PDB entry 3F5X | X-ray diffraction, 2.40 A resolution | chains C and D

Chain C:
Molecule: Cell division protein kinase 2
Source organism: Homo sapiens
Notes: EC 2.7.11.22
UniProt: P24941 (CDK2_HUMAN); residues 1-298 here = UniProt positions 1-298
Sequence (298 residues; numbered 1 to 298; the number before each row is that of its first residue):
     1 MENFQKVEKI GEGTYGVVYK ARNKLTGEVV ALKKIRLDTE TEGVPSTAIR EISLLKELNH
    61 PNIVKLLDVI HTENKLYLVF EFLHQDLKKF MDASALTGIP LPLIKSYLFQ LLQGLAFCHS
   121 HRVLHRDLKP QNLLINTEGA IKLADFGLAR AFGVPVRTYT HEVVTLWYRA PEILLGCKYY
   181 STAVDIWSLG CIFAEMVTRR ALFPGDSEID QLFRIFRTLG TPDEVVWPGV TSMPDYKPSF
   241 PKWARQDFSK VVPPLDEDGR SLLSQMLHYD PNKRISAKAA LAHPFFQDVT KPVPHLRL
Swiss-Prot annotation at these positions:
  - active site: D127 (Proton acceptor)
  - binding site (ATP): I10 to V18, K33, E81 to L83, D86, K129 to N132, D145
  - binding site (Mg(2+)): N132, D145
  - site (CDK7 binding): K9, K88, K89, L166
  - modified residue: M1 (N-acetylmethionine), K6 (N6-acetyllysine), T14 (Phosphothreonine), Y15 (Phosphotyrosine), Y19 (Phosphotyrosine), T160 (Phosphothreonine)
  - natural variant: P45 (P45L: In a glioblastoma multiforme sample)
  - mutagenesis: K9 (K9F: Reduced phosphorylation by CAK), T14 (T14A: 2-fold increase in activity), Y15 (Y15F: 2-fold increase in activity), K88 to K89 (Reduced phosphorylation by CAK), T160 (T160A: Abolishes activity), L166 (L166R: Reduced phosphorylation by CAK and reduced kinase activity)

Chain D:
Molecule: Cyclin-A2
Source organism: Homo sapiens
UniProt: P20248 (CCNA2_HUMAN); numbering as in UniProt (aligned over 177-432)
Sequence (256 residues; numbered 177 to 432; the number before each row is that of its first residue):
   177 DYHEDIHTYL REMEVKCKPK VGYMKKQPDI TNSMRAILVD WLVEVGEEYK LQNETLHLAV
   237 NYIDRFLSSM SVLRGKLQLV GTAAMLLASK FEEIYPPEVA EFVYITDDTY TKKQVLRMEH
   297 LVLKVLTFDL AAPTVNQFLT QYFLHQQPAN CKVESLAMFL GELSLIDADP YLKYLPSVIA
   357 GAAFHLALYT VTGQSWPESL IRKTGYTLES LKPCLMDLHQ TYLKAPQHAQ QSIREKYKNS
   417 KYHGVSLLNP PETLNL
Disordered / not traced: 177

How chain C and chain D interact:
Contacting residue pairs (60; chain C residue first):
  T39(C) - L292(D)
  E40(C) - K288(D)
  T41(C) - V275(D)
  E42(C) - K266(D)  hydrogen bond (backbone-side chain)
  E42(C) - V275(D)
  G43(C) - K266(D)
  G43(C) - L292(D)
  G43(C) - E295(D)
  V44(C) - K266(D)  hydrogen bond (backbone-side chain)
  V44(C) - E295(D)  hydrogen bond (backbone-side chain)
  V44(C) - L299(D)  hydrophobic
  S46(C) - K266(D)
  S46(C) - P272(D)
  I49(C) - L263(D)  hydrophobic
  I49(C) - K266(D)
  I49(C) - L306(D)  hydrophobic
  R50(C) - K266(D)
  R50(C) - F267(D)  hydrogen bond (side chain-backbone)
  R50(C) - E269(D)  hydrogen bond (side chain-backbone)
  I52(C) - F304(D)  hydrophobic
  S53(C) - F267(D)
  S53(C) - F304(D)
  S53(C) - L306(D)
  L54(C) - A307(D)  hydrophobic
  K56(C) - T303(D)  hydrogen bond (side chain-backbone)
  K56(C) - D305(D)  salt bridge
  E57(C) - Y185(D)  hydrogen bond
  E57(C) - M189(D)
  E57(C) - A307(D)
  V69(C) - F304(D)  hydrophobic
  H71(C) - H296(D)
  H71(C) - K300(D)
  T72(C) - H296(D)
  H119(C) - I182(D)
  S120(C) - D181(D)
  S120(C) - Y185(D)
  H121(C) - Y185(D)
  R122(C) - I182(D)
  R122(C) - Y185(D)
  R122(C) - L186(D)
  R122(C) - A307(D)  hydrogen bond (side chain-backbone)
  R150(C) - E268(D)  hydrogen bond (side chain-backbone)
  R150(C) - E269(D)  hydrogen bond (side chain-backbone)
  R150(C) - I270(D)
  A151(C) - F267(D)  hydrophobic
  F152(C) - Y178(D)  hydrophobic
  F152(C) - I182(D)  hydrophobic
  G153(C) - Q313(D)
  G153(C) - Q317(D)  hydrogen bond (backbone-side chain)
  V154(C) - N312(D)
  V154(C) - Q313(D)
  V154(C) - T316(D)
  P155(C) - T316(D)
  R157(C) - Q228(D)  hydrogen bond
  R157(C) - I270(D)
  T158(C) - I270(D)
  Y159(C) - I270(D)  hydrophobic
  Y159(C) - Y271(D)
  H161(C) - Y271(D)  hydrogen bond
  T182(C) - Y178(D)
Other interface residues (no listed pair), chain C (37 interface residues in all): D38, P45, L76, S181, K278
Other interface residues (no listed pair), chain D (32 interface residues in all): E230

Overview:
Chain C and chain D form an interface of 37 and 32 residues respectively; the contacts include 13 hydrogen
bonds and 1 salt bridge. Polar pairs include K56(C)-D305(D), E42(C)-K266(D) and V44(C)-K266(D).
Chain C is Cell division protein kinase 2 and chain D is Cyclin-A2, both from Homo sapiens; the structure,
CDK-2-Cyclin complex with indazole inhibitor 9 bound at its active site, was determined by X-ray diffraction
(same publication as 3EZR and 3EZV).
